Entry 7PBX (electron microscopy, 3.43 A resolution); this record covers chains Ad and Af of the 21 polymer chains in the assembly.

Chain Ad:
Molecule: 60 kDa chaperonin
Source organism: Escherichia coli (strain K12)
UniProt: P0A6F5 (CH60_ECOLI); residue numbers follow UniProt; this construct covers 2-525
Chain sequence (524 residues; row label = number of the first residue in the row):
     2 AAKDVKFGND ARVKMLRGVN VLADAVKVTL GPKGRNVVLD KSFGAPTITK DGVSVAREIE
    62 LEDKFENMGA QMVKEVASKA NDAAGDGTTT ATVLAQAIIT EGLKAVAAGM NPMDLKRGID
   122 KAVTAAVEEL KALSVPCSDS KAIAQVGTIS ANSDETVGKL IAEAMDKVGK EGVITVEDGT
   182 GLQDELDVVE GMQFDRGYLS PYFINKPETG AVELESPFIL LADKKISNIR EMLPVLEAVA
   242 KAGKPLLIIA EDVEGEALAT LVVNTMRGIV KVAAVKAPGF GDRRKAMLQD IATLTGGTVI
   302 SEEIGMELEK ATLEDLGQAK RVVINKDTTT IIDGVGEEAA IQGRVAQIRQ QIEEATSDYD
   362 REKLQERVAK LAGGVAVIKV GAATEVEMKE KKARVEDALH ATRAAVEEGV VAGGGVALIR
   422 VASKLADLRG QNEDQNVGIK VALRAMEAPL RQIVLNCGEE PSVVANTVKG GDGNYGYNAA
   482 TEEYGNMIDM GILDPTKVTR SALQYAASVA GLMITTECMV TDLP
Metal / ion sites: Mg2+: Asp-87 (together with ADP)
Ligand contacts: ADP: Thr-30, Leu-31, Gly-32, Pro-33, Lys-51, Asp-87, Gly-88, Thr-89, Thr-90, Thr-91, Ile-150, Ser-154, Gly-414, Gly-415, Gly-416, Ile-454, Tyr-478, Asn-479, Ala-480, Ala-481, Met-488, Ile-493, Asp-495

Chain Af:
Molecule: 10 kDa chaperonin
Source organism: Escherichia coli (strain K12)
UniProt: P0A6F9 (CH10_ECOLI); numbering as in UniProt (aligned over 1-97)
Chain sequence (97 residues; each row starts with the number of its first residue):
     1 MNIRPLHDRV IVKRKEVETK SAGGIVLTGS AAAKSTRGEV LAVGNGRILE NGEVKPLDVK
    61 VGDIVIFNDG YGVKSEKIDN EEVLIMSESD ILAIVEA
Swiss-Prot annotation at these positions:
  - modified residue: Lys-34 (N6-succinyllysine)

Interface between chain Ad and chain Af:
Pairs across the interface (11; chain Ad residue first):
  Arg-231(Ad) / Ser-30(Af)  hydrogen bond (side chain-backbone)
  Arg-231(Ad) / Ala-31(Af)  hydrogen bond (side chain-backbone)
  Glu-238(Ad) / Gly-23(Af)
  Glu-238(Ad) / Ile-25(Af)
  Glu-238(Ad) / Val-26(Af)
  Ala-241(Ad) / Ile-25(Af)  hydrophobic
  Thr-261(Ad) / Gly-29(Af)  hydrogen bond (side chain-backbone)
  Val-264(Ad) / Leu-27(Af)  hydrophobic
  Asn-265(Ad) / Val-26(Af)
  Asn-265(Ad) / Leu-27(Af)  hydrogen bond (side chain-backbone)
  Ile-270(Ad) / Leu-27(Af)  hydrophobic
Interface residues without a listed pair, chain Ad (10 interface residues in all): Leu-234, Leu-237, Arg-268
Interface residues without a listed pair, chain Af (10 interface residues in all): Ala-22, Thr-28, Ala-32

In short:
Chain Ad and chain Af each contribute 10 residues to their interface; the contacts include 4 hydrogen bonds.
Polar contacts include Arg-231(Ad)/Ser-30(Af), Arg-231(Ad)/Ala-31(Af) and Thr-261(Ad)/Gly-29(Af). Ligands of
chain Ad: ADP.
Chain Ad is 60 kDa chaperonin and chain Af is 10 kDa chaperonin, both from Escherichia coli (strain K12); the
structure, Cryo-EM structure of the GroEL-GroES complex with ADP bound to both rings ("tight" conformation),
was determined by electron microscopy together with 7PBJ from the same study.
